4X6Z - chains 2 and H of the 30 polymer chains in the assembly; structure by X-ray diffraction, 2.70 A resolution.

== Chain 2 ==
Protein: Proteasome subunit beta type-7
Source organism: Saccharomyces cerevisiae (strain ATCC 204508 / S288c)
Notes: EC 3.4.25.1
UniProt: P30657 (PSB7_YEAST); residues -40 to 225 here correspond to UniProt positions 1-266 (UniProt number = residue number + 41)
Amino-acid sequence (266 residues; each row starts with the number of its first residue; numbers below 1 keep their minus sign (Met-40 is residue -40)):
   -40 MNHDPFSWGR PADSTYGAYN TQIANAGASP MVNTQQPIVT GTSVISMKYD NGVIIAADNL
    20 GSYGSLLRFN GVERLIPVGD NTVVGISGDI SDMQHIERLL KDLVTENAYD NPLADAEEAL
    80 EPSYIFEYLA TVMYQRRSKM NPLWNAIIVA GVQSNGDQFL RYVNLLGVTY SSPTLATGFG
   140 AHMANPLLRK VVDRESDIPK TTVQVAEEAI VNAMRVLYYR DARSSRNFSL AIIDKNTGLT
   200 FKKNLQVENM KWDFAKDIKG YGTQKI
Not modelled in the structure: -40 to -8

== Chain H ==
Protein: Proteasome subunit beta type-1
Source organism: Saccharomyces cerevisiae (strain ATCC 204508 / S288c)
Notes: EC 3.4.25.1
UniProt: P38624 (PSB1_YEAST); residues -18 to 196 here correspond to UniProt positions 1-215 (UniProt number = residue number + 19)
Amino-acid sequence (215 residues; row label = number of the first residue in the row; numbers below 1 keep their minus sign (Met-18 is residue -18)):
   -18 MNGIQVDINR LKKGEVSLGT SIMAVTFKDG VILGADSRTT TGAYIANRVT DKLTRVHDKI
    42 WCCRSGSAAD TQAIADIVQY HLELYTSQYG TPSTETAASV FKELCYENKD NLTAGIIVAG
   102 YDDKNKGEVY TIPLGGSVHK LPYAIAGSGS TFIYGYCDKN FRENMSKEET VDFIKHSLSQ
   162 AIKWDGSSGG VIRMVVLTAA GVERLIFYPD EYEQL
Not modelled in the structure: -18 to 0
Swiss-Prot annotation at these positions:
  - active site: Thr1 (Nucleophile)
  - modified residue: Met-18 (N-acetylmethionine)

== Interface between chain 2 and chain H ==
Contacting residue pairs - 66 pairs, chain 2 then chain H:
  Ser24(2) with Trp165(H); Asp166(H); Gly167(H), hydrogen bond (backbone-backbone)
  Leu25(2) with Phe133(H), hydrophobic; Trp165(H)
  Leu26(2) with Lys164(H); Trp165(H), hydrogen bond (backbone-backbone); Gly167(H)
  Arg27(2) with Trp165(H)
  Phe138(2) with Ala24(H), hydrophobic; Tyr25(H), hydrophobic
  Tyr177(2) with Glu194(H), hydrogen bond
  Tyr178(2) with Ile26(H); Arg29(H)
  Arg179(2) with Ala24(H); Tyr25(H); Ile26(H), hydrogen bond (side chain-backbone); Ala27(H), hydrogen bond (side chain-backbone); Asn28(H)
  Asp180(2) with Ala24(H); Ile26(H)
  Ala181(2) with Arg19(H); Thr21(H); Ala24(H), hydrogen bond (backbone-backbone); Ile26(H); Gly167(H)
  Arg182(2) with Gly167(H)
  Arg185(2) with Asp191(H), salt bridge; Glu194(H), salt bridge
  Glu207(2) with Asp191(H)
  Met209(2) with Asp191(H)
  Lys210(2) with Arg29(H), hydrogen bond (backbone-side chain)
  Trp211(2) with Arg29(H); Gly171(H); Val172(H), hydrophobic; Tyr189(H), hydrophobic; Pro190(H)
  Asp212(2) with Tyr189(H)
  Phe213(2) with Arg29(H); Val30(H), hydrophobic
  Ala214(2) with Val30(H), hydrophobic; Val172(H), hydrophobic; Arg174(H), hydrogen bond (backbone-side chain); Ile187(H)
  Lys215(2) with Ile187(H); Tyr189(H)
  Ile217(2) with Val30(H); Asp32(H); Arg174(H), hydrogen bond (backbone-side chain)
  Lys218(2) with Asp32(H); Arg185(H)
  Gly219(2) with Asp32(H), hydrogen bond (backbone-side chain)
  Tyr220(2) with Thr35(H); Arg45(H); Gln53(H), hydrogen bond (side chain-backbone); Ala56(H); Asp57(H), hydrogen bond
  Gln223(2) with Asp32(H); Leu34(H); Thr35(H); Arg36(H), hydrogen bond (side chain-backbone); Trp42(H); Arg185(H)
  Ile225(2) with Arg36(H); Trp42(H); Arg185(H), hydrogen bond (backbone-side chain)
Other interface residues (no listed pair), chain 2 (27 interface residues in all): Met142
Other interface residues (no listed pair), chain H (35 interface residues in all): Gly23, Ile163, Ser168

== In short ==
27 residues of chain 2 face 35 of chain H across their interface; the contacts include 14 hydrogen bonds and 2
salt bridges. Polar pairs include Arg185(2)-Asp191(H), Arg185(2)-Glu194(H) and Tyr177(2)-Glu194(H). UniProt
lists active-site residue Thr1(H) on chain H.
Here chain 2 is Proteasome subunit beta type-7 and chain H is Proteasome subunit beta type-1, both from
Saccharomyces cerevisiae (strain ATCC 204508 / S288c). Entry 4X6Z (Yeast 20S proteasome in complex with PR-VI
modulator) was determined by X-ray diffraction.
